1TU3 - chains F and G of the 4 polymer chains in the assembly; structure by X-ray diffraction, 2.31 A resolution.

[Chain F (and G)]
Name: Rab GTPase binding effector protein 1
From: Homo sapiens
Notes: chain G of this document is another copy of the same molecule, construct and numbering; everything in this record applies to it too
UniProtKB: Q15276 (RABE1_HUMAN); residues 789-862 here = UniProt positions 789-862
Amino-acid sequence (79 residues; each row starts with the number of its first residue):
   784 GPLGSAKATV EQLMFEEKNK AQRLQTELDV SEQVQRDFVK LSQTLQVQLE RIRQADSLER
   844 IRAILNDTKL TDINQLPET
Unresolved in the structure: 784-803, 850-862 (chain G: 784-801, 853-862)
Construct notes: cloning artifact (784-788)

[Interface between chain F and chain G]
Residue-residue contacts (39; chain F residue first):
  Leu807(F) - Leu807(G)  hydrophobic
  Leu807(F) - Gln808(G)
  Gln808(F) - Leu807(G)
  Glu810(F) - Leu811(G)
  Leu811(F) - Glu810(G)
  Leu811(F) - Leu811(G)  hydrophobic
  Ser814(F) - Ser814(G)  hydrogen bond
  Ser814(F) - Glu815(G)  hydrogen bond
  Ser814(F) - Gln818(G)  hydrogen bond (backbone-side chain)
  Glu815(F) - Glu810(G)
  Glu815(F) - Ser814(G)
  Val817(F) - Gln818(G)
  Gln818(F) - Ser814(G)  hydrogen bond (side chain-backbone)
  Gln818(F) - Val817(G)
  Gln818(F) - Gln818(G)
  Phe821(F) - Phe821(G)  hydrophobic
  Phe821(F) - Val822(G)  hydrophobic
  Phe821(F) - Ser825(G)
  Val822(F) - Phe821(G)  hydrophobic
  Leu824(F) - Ser825(G)
  Leu824(F) - Gln829(G)
  Ser825(F) - Phe821(G)
  Ser825(F) - Leu824(G)
  Ser825(F) - Leu828(G)
  Leu828(F) - Leu828(G)  hydrophobic
  Gln829(F) - Leu828(G)
  Gln831(F) - Leu832(G)
  Leu832(F) - Leu828(G)  hydrophobic
  Leu832(F) - Leu832(G)  hydrophobic
  Leu832(F) - Ile835(G)  hydrophobic
  Leu832(F) - Leu848(G)  hydrophobic
  Ile835(F) - Leu832(G)  hydrophobic
  Arg836(F) - Leu848(G)
  Asp839(F) - Leu841(G)
  Ser840(F) - Leu841(G)
  Leu841(F) - Asp839(G)
  Leu841(F) - Leu841(G)
  Leu841(F) - Ile844(G)  hydrophobic
  Ile844(F) - Ile844(G)  hydrophobic
Other interface residues (no listed pair), chain F (24 interface residues in all): Ala804, Leu848
Other interface residues (no listed pair), chain G (23 interface residues in all): Ala804, Arg836, Ser840

[In short]
24 residues of chain F face 23 of chain G across their interface, with 4 hydrogen bonds. Polar pairs include
Ser814(F)-Ser814(G), Ser814(F)-Glu815(G) and Ser814(F)-Gln818(G).
Chain F and chain G are both Rab GTPase binding effector protein 1 (Homo sapiens); the structure, Crystal
Structure of Rab5 complex with Rabaptin5 C-terminal Domain, was determined by X-ray diffraction together with
1TU4 from the same study.
